8FNH - chains A and E of the 12 polymer chains in the assembly; structure by electron microscopy, 2.50 A resolution.

== Chain A ==
Molecule: Lamina-associated polypeptide 2, isoform alpha, Integrase chimera
Organism: Homo sapiens
Notes: EC 2.7.7.-, 3.1.-.-
Reference sequence: chimeric construct of P42166, P12497: residues -53 to -3 from P42166 (LAP2A_HUMAN) positions 50-100 (UniProt number = residue number + 103); residues 1-288 from P12497 positions 1148-1435 (UniProt number = residue number + 1147)
Chain sequence (364 residues; numbered -75 to 288; the number before each row is that of its first residue; numbers below 1 keep their minus sign (Gly-75 is residue -75)):
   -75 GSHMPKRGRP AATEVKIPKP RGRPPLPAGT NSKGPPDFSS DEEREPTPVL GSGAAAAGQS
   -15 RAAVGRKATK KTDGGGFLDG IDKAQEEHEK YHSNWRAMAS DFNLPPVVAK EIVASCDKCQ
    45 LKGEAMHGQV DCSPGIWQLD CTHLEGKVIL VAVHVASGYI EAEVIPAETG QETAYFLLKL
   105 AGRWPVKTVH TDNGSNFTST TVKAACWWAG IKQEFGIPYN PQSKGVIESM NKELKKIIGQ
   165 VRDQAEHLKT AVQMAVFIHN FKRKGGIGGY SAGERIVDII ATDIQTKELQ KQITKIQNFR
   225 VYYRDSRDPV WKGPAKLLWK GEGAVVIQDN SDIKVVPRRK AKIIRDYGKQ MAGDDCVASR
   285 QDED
Not modelled in the structure: -75 to 0, 229-235, 269-288
Differences from the reference sequence: expression tag (-75 to -54); conflict Gln-17 (Arg86 in P42166); linker (-2 to 0); engineered mutation Lys148 (Gln1295 in P12497)
Metal / ion sites: Zn2+: His12, His16, Cys40, Cys43; Mg2+ site 1: Asp64, Asp116 (together with Dolutegravir); Mg2+ site 2: Asp64, Glu152 (together with Dolutegravir)
Residues lining bound ligands: Dolutegravir: Asp64, Cys65, Asp116, Asn117, Gly118, Tyr143, Pro145, Gln146, Glu152
UniProt features mapped onto this chain:
  - modified residue: Thr-46 (Phosphothreonine), Ser-44 (Phosphoserine), Ser-37 (Phosphoserine), Ser-36 (Phosphoserine), Thr-29 (Phosphothreonine), Ser-24 (Phosphoserine), Arg-15 (Omega-N-methylarginine)
  - zinc finger: Asp3 to Gln44 (Integrase-type)
  - DNA-binding region: Phe223 to Asp270 (Integrase-type)
  - binding site (Zn(2+)): His12, His16, Cys40, Cys43
  - binding site (Mg(2+)): Asp64, Asp116, Glu152
Reported in the primary citation:
  - conformationally variable residues (loop rearrangement, side-chain flip): His114, Phe139 to Ile141
  - mutagenesis - G140A (3- to 5-fold), G140S (3- to 5-fold), Q148K (5- to 10-fold): decreased catalytic activity
  - mutagenesis - Q148K: decreased growth
  - catalytic residues: Glu152 (citing earlier work)
  - mutagenesis - E138K: unchanged catalytic activity

== Chain E ==
Molecule: 27-nt DNA strand
Sequence (27 nucleotides; row label = number of the first residue in the row):
    15 ACTGCTAGAG ATTTTCCCGC CCACGCT
Not modelled in the structure: 34-41

== Chain A / chain E interface ==
Pairs across the interface (27):
  His51(A) with DG18(E), base contact
  Gly52(A) with DT17(E), hydrogen bond to the phosphate; DG18(E), hydrogen bond to the phosphate
  Gln53(A) with DT17(E), hydrogen bond to the base; DC19(E), phosphate contact
  Val54(A) with DG18(E), phosphate contact; DC19(E), hydrogen bond to the phosphate
  Gly140(A) with DT17(E), phosphate contact
  Ile141(A) with DC16(E), phosphate contact; DT17(E), hydrogen bond to the phosphate
  Asn144(A) with DT17(E), phosphate contact; DG18(E), hydrogen bond to the phosphate
  Gln146(A) with DG18(E), sugar contact
  Ser147(A) with DT17(E), hydrogen bond to the phosphate; DG18(E), phosphate contact
  Gly149(A) with DG18(E), hydrogen bond to the base; DC19(E), sugar contact
  Val150(A) with DC19(E), sugar contact; DT20(E), phosphate contact
  Glu152(A) with DG18(E), base contact
  Ser153(A) with DC19(E), hydrogen bond to the base; DT20(E), hydrogen bond to the sugar
  Met154(A) with DT20(E), sugar contact; DA21(E), phosphate contact
  Lys156(A) with DT20(E), hydrogen bond to the base
  Glu157(A) with DA21(E), sugar contact
  His183(A) with DA21(E), phosphate contact
Also at the interface, not in a pair above, chain A (20 interface residues in all): Asp55, Val79, Arg187
Also at the interface, not in a pair above, chain E (7 interface residues in all): DG22

== Overview ==
20 residues of chain A face 7 of chain E across their interface; the contacts include 11 hydrogen bonds. Polar
pairs include Gln53(A)-DT17(E), Gly149(A)-DG18(E) and Ser153(A)-DC19(E). Chain A binds Dolutegravir. The paper
reports the catalytic residue Glu152(A); G140A, G140S and Q148K of chain A reduce catalytic activity.
Here chain A is Lamina-associated polypeptide 2, isoform alpha, Integrase chimera (Homo sapiens) and chain E
is a 27-nt DNA strand. Entry 8FNH (Structure of Q148K HIV-1 intasome with Dolutegravir bound) was determined
by electron microscopy, deposited together with 8FND, 8FNG, 8FNJ, 8FNL, 8FNM, 8FNO, 8FNP and 8FNQ.
